Entry 3GPW (X-ray diffraction, 2.50 A resolution); this record covers chains M and 2 of the 28 polymer chains in the assembly.

[Chain M]
Name: Proteasome component PRE4
From: Saccharomyces cerevisiae
Notes: EC 3.4.25.1; fragment: sequence database residues 34-266
Reference sequence: P30657 (PSB4_YEAST); the construct lacks a stretch of the UniProt sequence and is renumbered around it, so the offset changes along the chain: -8 to -1 = UniProt 34-41; 1-70 = UniProt 42-111; 74-92 = UniProt 120-138; 93-105 = UniProt 141-153; 3 more segments
Sequence (233 residues; each row starts with the number of its first residue; note: 6 numbers in that range are skipped by the numbering (no residue carries them; nothing is unmodelled there); a row labelled like 71B-71D holds insertion residues (71B, then the next letters in order); numbers below 1 keep their minus sign (Thr-8 is residue -8)):
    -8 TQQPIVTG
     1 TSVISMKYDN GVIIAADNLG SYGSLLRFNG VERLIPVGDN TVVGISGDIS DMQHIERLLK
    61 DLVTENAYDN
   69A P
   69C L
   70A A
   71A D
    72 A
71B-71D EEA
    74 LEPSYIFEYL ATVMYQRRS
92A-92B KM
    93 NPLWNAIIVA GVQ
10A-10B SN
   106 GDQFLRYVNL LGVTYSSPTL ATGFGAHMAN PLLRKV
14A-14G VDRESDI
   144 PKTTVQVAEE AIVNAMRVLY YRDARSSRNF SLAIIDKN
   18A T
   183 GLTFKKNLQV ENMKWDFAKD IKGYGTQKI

[Chain 2]
Name: Proteasome component PRE3
From: Saccharomyces cerevisiae
Notes: EC 3.4.25.1; fragment: sequence database residues 20-215
Reference sequence: P38624 (PSB6_YEAST); the construct lacks a stretch of the UniProt sequence and is renumbered around it, so the offset changes along the chain: 1-70 = UniProt 20-89; 72-92 = UniProt 90-110; 94-105 = UniProt 111-122; 106-181 = UniProt 125-200; 1 more segments
Sequence (196 residues; row label = number of the first residue in the row; note: 3 numbers in that range are skipped by the numbering (no residue carries them; nothing is unmodelled there); a row labelled like 10A-10B holds insertion residues (10A, then the next letters in order)):
     1 TSIMAVTFKD GVILGADSRT TTGAYIANRV TDKLTRVHDK IWCCRSGSAA DTQAIADIVQ
    61 YHLELYTSQY
    72 GTPSTETAAS VFKELCYENK D
    94 NLTAGIIVAG YD
10A-10B DK
   106 NKGEVYTIPL GGSVHKLPYA IAGSGSTFIY GYCDKNFREN MSKEETVDFI KHSLSQAIKW
   166 DGSSGGVIRM VVLTAA
   183 GVERL
18A-18J IFYPDEYEQL
Residues lining bound ligands: Salinosporamide A, bound form (SA1; (3ar,6r,6as)-6-((S)-((S)-cyclohex-2-enyl)(hydroxy)methyl)-6a-methyl-4-oxo-hexahydro-2H-furo[3,2-c]pyrrole-6-carbaldehyde): Thr1, Arg19, Thr20, Thr21, Thr31, Lys33, Arg45, Ser46, Gly47, Ser48, Ala49, Thr52, Ser129, Ser168
UniProt features mapped onto this chain:
  - active site: Thr1 (Nucleophile)

[Chain M / chain 2 interface]
Pairs across the interface - 59 pairs, chain M then chain 2:
  Ser24(M) - Trp165(2)
  Ser24(M) - Asp166(2)
  Ser24(M) - Gly167(2)  hydrogen bond (backbone-backbone)
  Leu25(M) - Phe133(2)  hydrophobic
  Leu25(M) - Trp165(2)
  Leu26(M) - Lys164(2)
  Leu26(M) - Trp165(2)  hydrogen bond (backbone-backbone)
  Leu26(M) - Gly167(2)
  Arg27(M) - Trp165(2)
  Phe129(M) - Ala24(2)
  Phe129(M) - Tyr25(2)  hydrophobic
  Tyr163(M) - Glu18H(2)  hydrogen bond
  Tyr164(M) - Ile26(2)
  Tyr164(M) - Arg29(2)
  Arg165(M) - Ala24(2)
  Arg165(M) - Tyr25(2)
  Arg165(M) - Ile26(2)  hydrogen bond (backbone-backbone)
  Arg165(M) - Ala27(2)  hydrogen bond (side chain-backbone)
  Arg165(M) - Arg29(2)
  Asp166(M) - Ala24(2)
  Asp166(M) - Ile26(2)
  Ala167(M) - Arg19(2)
  Ala167(M) - Ala24(2)  hydrogen bond (backbone-backbone)
  Ala167(M) - Ile26(2)
  Ala167(M) - Gly167(2)
  Arg171(M) - Asp18E(2)  salt bridge
  Arg171(M) - Glu18H(2)  salt bridge
  Lys196(M) - Arg29(2)  hydrogen bond (backbone-side chain)
  Trp197(M) - Tyr18C(2)
  Trp197(M) - Pro18D(2)
  Trp197(M) - Arg29(2)
  Trp197(M) - Gly171(2)
  Trp197(M) - Val172(2)  hydrophobic
  Asp198(M) - Tyr18C(2)
  Phe199(M) - Arg29(2)
  Phe199(M) - Val30(2)  hydrophobic
  Ala200(M) - Ile18A(2)  hydrophobic
  Ala200(M) - Val30(2)  hydrophobic
  Ala200(M) - Arg174(2)  hydrogen bond (backbone-side chain)
  Lys201(M) - Ile18A(2)
  Lys201(M) - Tyr18C(2)
  Ile203(M) - Val30(2)  hydrophobic
  Ile203(M) - Arg174(2)
  Lys204(M) - Asp32(2)
  Lys204(M) - Arg186(2)
  Gly205(M) - Asp32(2)  hydrogen bond (backbone-side chain)
  Tyr206(M) - Thr35(2)
  Tyr206(M) - Arg45(2)
  Tyr206(M) - Gln53(2)  hydrogen bond (side chain-backbone)
  Tyr206(M) - Ala56(2)
  Tyr206(M) - Asp57(2)  hydrogen bond
  Gln209(M) - Asp32(2)
  Gln209(M) - Leu34(2)
  Gln209(M) - Thr35(2)
  Gln209(M) - Arg36(2)  hydrogen bond (side chain-backbone)
  Gln209(M) - Trp42(2)
  Gln209(M) - Arg186(2)
  Ile211(M) - Trp42(2)  hydrophobic
  Ile211(M) - Arg186(2)  hydrogen bond (backbone-side chain)
Interface residues without a listed pair, chain M (27 interface residues in all): Met133, Arg168, Glu193, Met195
Interface residues without a listed pair, chain 2 (33 interface residues in all): Thr21, Asn28, Ser168

[In short]
Chain M and chain 2 form an interface of 27 and 33 residues respectively, with 13 hydrogen bonds and 2 salt
bridges. Polar pairs include Arg171(M)-Glu18H(2), Arg171(M)-Asp18E(2) and Tyr163(M)-Glu18H(2). Bound to chain
2: Salinosporamide A, bound form. UniProt lists active-site residue Thr1(2) on chain 2.
Here chain M is Proteasome component PRE4 and chain 2 is Proteasome component PRE3, both from Saccharomyces
cerevisiae. Entry 3GPW (Crystal structure of the yeast 20S proteasome in complex with Salinosporamide
derivatives: irreversible inhibitor ligand) was determined by X-ray diffraction, deposited together with 3GPT
and 3HYE.
